8TUG - chains A and T of the 16 polymer chains in the assembly; structure by electron microscopy, 3.50 A resolution.

# Chain A
Protein: DNA-directed RNA polymerase II subunit RPB1
Organism: Saccharomyces cerevisiae
Notes: EC 2.7.7.6
UniProt: P04050 (RPB1_YEAST); residue numbers follow UniProt; this construct covers 1-1733
Amino-acid sequence (1733 residues; numbered 1 to 1733; the number before each row is that of its first residue):
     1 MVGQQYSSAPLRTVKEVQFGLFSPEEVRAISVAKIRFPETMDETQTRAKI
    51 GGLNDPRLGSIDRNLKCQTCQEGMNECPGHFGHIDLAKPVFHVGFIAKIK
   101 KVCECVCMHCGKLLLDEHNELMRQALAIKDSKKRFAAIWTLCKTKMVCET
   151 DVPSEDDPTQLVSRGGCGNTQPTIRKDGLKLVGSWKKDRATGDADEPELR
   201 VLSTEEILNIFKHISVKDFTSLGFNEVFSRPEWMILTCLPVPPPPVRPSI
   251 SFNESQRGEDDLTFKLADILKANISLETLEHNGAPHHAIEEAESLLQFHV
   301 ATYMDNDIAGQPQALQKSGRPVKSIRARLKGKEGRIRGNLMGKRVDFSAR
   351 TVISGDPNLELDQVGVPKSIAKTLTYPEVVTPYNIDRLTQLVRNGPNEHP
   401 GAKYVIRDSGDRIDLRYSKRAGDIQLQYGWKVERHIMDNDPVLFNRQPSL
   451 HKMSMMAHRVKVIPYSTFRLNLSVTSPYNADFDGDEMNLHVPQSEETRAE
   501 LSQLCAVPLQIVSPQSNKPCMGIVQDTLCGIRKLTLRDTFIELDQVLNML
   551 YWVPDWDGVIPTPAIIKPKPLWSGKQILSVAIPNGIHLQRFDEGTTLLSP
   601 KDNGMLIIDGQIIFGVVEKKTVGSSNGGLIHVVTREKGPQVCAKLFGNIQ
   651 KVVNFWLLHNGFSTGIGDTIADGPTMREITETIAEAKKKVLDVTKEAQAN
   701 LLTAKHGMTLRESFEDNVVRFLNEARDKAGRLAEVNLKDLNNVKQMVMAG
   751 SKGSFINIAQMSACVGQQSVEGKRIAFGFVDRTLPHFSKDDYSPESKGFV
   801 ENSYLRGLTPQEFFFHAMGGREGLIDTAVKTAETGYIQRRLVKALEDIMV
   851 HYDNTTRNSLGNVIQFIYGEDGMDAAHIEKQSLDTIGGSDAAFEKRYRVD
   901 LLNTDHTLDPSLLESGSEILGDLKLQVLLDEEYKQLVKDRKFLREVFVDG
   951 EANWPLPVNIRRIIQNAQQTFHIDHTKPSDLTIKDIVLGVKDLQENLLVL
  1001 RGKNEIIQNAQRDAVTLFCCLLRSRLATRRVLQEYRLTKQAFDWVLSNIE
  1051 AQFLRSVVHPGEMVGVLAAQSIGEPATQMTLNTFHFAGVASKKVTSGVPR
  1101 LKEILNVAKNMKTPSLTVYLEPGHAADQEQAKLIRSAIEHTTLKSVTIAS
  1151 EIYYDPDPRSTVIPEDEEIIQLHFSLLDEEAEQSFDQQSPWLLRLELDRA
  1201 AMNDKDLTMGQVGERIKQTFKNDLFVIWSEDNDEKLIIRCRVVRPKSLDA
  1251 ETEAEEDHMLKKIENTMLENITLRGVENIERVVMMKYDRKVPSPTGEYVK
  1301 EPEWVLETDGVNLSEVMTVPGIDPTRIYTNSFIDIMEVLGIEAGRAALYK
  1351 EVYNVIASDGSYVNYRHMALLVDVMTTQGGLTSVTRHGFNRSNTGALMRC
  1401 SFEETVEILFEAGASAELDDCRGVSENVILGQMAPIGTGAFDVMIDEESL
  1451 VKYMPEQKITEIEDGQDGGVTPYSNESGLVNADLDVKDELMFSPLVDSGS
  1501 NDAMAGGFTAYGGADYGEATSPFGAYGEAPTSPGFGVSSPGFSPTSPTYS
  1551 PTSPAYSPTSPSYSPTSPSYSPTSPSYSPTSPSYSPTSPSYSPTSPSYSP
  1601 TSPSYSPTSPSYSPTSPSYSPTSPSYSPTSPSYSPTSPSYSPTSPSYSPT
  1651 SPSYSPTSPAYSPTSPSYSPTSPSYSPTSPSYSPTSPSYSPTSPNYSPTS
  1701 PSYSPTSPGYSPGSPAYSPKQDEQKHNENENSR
Unresolved in the structure: 1-7, 42-44, 188-198, 1079-1096, 1158-1187, 1221-1224, 1243-1256, 1455-1733
Metal / ion sites: Zn2+ site 1: Cys67, Cys70, Cys77, His80; Zn2+ site 2: Met108, Cys110, Cys167; Mg2+: Asp483, Asp485
Swiss-Prot annotation at these positions:
  - region: Pro248 to Asp260 (Lid loop), Asn306 to Lys323 (Rudder loop), Pro810 to Glu822 (Bridging helix)
  - binding site (Zn(2+)): Cys67, Cys70, Cys77, His80, Cys107, Cys110, Cys148, Cys167
  - binding site (Mg(2+)): Asp481, Asp483, Asp485
  - modified residue: Thr1471 (Phosphothreonine)
  - cross-link (Glycyl lysine isopeptide (Lys-Gly)): Lys695 (interchain with G-Cter in ubiquitin), Lys1246 (interchain with G-Cter in ubiquitin), Lys1350 (interchain with G-Cter in ubiquitin)

# Chain T
Molecule: TS (46-nt DNA)
Sequence (46 nucleotides; numbered 1 to 46; the number before each row is that of its first residue):
     1 CGCTCTGCTCCTTCTCCXTCCTCTCGATGGCTATGAGATCAACTAG
Modified residues: TTD (cis-syn cyclobutane thymine dimer) at position 18

# Chain A / chain T interface
Pairs across the interface - 19 pairs, chain A then chain T:
  Asn253(A) - DG29(T)  hydrogen bond to the base
  Gln256(A) - DG29(T)  base contact
  Arg257(A) - DG30(T)  phosphate contact
  Gly258(A) - DG29(T)  phosphate contact
  Gly258(A) - DG30(T)  hydrogen bond to the phosphate
  Phe264(A) - DC31(T)  phosphate contact
  Ala309(A) - DT15(T)  phosphate contact
  Ser318(A) - DG29(T)  sugar contact
  Lys332(A) - DT19(T)  phosphate contact
  Lys332(A) - DC20(T)  salt bridge to the phosphate
  Arg337(A) - TTD_18(T)  base contact
  Arg344(A) - DC21(T)  salt bridge to the phosphate
  Arg350(A) - DC21(T)  sugar contact
  Gln447(A) - DC20(T)  sugar contact
  Ala832(A) - TTD_18(T)  base contact
  Tyr836(A) - TTD_18(T)  base contact
  Arg839(A) - TTD_18(T)  base contact
  Glu1403(A) - TTD_18(T)  phosphate contact
  Glu1404(A) - DC17(T)  phosphate contact
Other interface residues (no listed pair), chain A (23 interface residues in all): Glu259, Arg326, Pro448, Thr831, Arg1386, Glu1407
Other interface residues (no listed pair), chain T (11 interface residues in all): DC16, DT28

# Summary
23 residues of chain A and 11 residues of chain T are in contact, with 2 hydrogen bonds and 2 salt bridges.
Polar pairs include Asn253(A)-DG29(T), Gly258(A)-DG30(T) and Lys332(A)-DC20(T). UniProt lists 8 Zn2+-binding
residues and 3 Mg2+-binding residues on chain A.
Chain A is DNA-directed RNA polymerase II subunit RPB1 (Saccharomyces cerevisiae) and chain T is TS (46-nt
DNA); the structure, Cryo-EM structure of CPD-stalled Pol II in complex with Rad26 (engaged state), was
determined by electron microscopy, deposited together with 8TVP, 8TVQ, 8TVS, 8TVV, 8TVW, 8TVX and 8TVY.
